Entry 7KI0 (electron microscopy, 2.50 A resolution); this record covers chains A and N of the 6 polymer chains in the assembly.

== Chain A ==
Protein: Guanine nucleotide-binding protein G(s) subunit alpha isoforms short
Source organism: Homo sapiens
UniProtKB: P63092 (GNAS2_HUMAN); residues 1-394 here = UniProt positions 1-394
Chain sequence (394 residues; numbered 1 to 394; the number before each row is that of its first residue):
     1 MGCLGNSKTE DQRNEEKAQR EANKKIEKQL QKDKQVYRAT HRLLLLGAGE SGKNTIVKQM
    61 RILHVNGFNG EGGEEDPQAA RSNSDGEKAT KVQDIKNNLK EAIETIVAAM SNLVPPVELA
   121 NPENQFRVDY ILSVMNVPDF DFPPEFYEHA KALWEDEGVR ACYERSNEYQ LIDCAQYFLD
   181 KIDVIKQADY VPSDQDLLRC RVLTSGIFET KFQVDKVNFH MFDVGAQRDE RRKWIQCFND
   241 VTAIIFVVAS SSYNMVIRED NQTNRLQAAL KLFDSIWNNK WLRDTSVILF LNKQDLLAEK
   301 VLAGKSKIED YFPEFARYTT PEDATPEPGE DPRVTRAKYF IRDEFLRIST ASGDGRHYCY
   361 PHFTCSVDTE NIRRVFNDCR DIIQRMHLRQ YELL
Unresolved in the structure: 1-10, 48-204, 250-263, 366-369
Differences from the reference sequence: conflict Asn54 (Ser in P63092), Ala226 (Gly in P63092), Ala268 (Glu in P63092), Lys271 (Asn in P63092), Asp274 (Lys in P63092), Lys280 (Arg in P63092), Asp284 (Thr in P63092), Thr285 (Ile in P63092), Ser366 (Ala in P63092)

== Chain N ==
Protein: Nb35
Source organism: Lama glama
Chain sequence (128 residues; numbered 1 to 128; the number before each row is that of its first residue):
     1 QVQLQESGGG LVQPGGSLRL SCAASGFTFS NYKMNWVRQA PGKGLEWVSD ISQSGASISY
    61 TGSVKGRFTI SRDNAKNTLY LQMNSLKPED TAVYYCARCP APFTRDCFDV TSTTYAYRGQ
   121 GTQVTVSS
Unresolved in the structure: 127-128
Disulfide bonds: Cys22-Cys96, Cys99-Cys107

== How chain A and chain N interact ==
Contacting residue pairs - 29 pairs, chain A then chain N:
  Arg228(A) - Thr114(N)  hydrogen bond
  Asp229(A) - Asp109(N)
  Asp229(A) - Ser112(N)  hydrogen bond (backbone-side chain)
  Asp229(A) - Thr113(N)  hydrogen bond
  Glu230(A) - Asp109(N)
  Glu230(A) - Ser112(N)
  Glu230(A) - Thr114(N)
  Glu230(A) - Tyr115(N)
  Arg231(A) - Asp109(N)  hydrogen bond (backbone-side chain)
  Arg232(A) - Pro100(N)
  Arg232(A) - Phe108(N)
  Arg232(A) - Asp109(N)  salt bridge
  Arg232(A) - Tyr115(N)
  Asn264(A) - Thr61(N)
  Gln267(A) - Thr61(N)
  Lys271(A) - Trp47(N)
  Lys271(A) - Asp50(N)  salt bridge
  Leu272(A) - Phe108(N)  hydrophobic
  Ser275(A) - Asp106(N)
  Ser275(A) - Cys107(N)
  Ser275(A) - Phe108(N)
  Asn278(A) - Arg105(N)  hydrogen bond
  Asn278(A) - Asp106(N)
  Asn279(A) - Asp106(N)  hydrogen bond
  Asp310(A) - Ser63(N)
  Tyr311(A) - Gly62(N)
  Tyr311(A) - Ser63(N)
  Pro313(A) - Gly62(N)
  Ser352(A) - Arg105(N)
Interface residues without a listed pair, chain A (19 interface residues in all): Ile235, Ile276, Glu314
Interface residues without a listed pair, chain N (21 interface residues in all): Lys43, Glu46, Ser59, Tyr60, Lys65, Tyr117

== In short ==
The interface between chain A and chain N involves 19 residues on one side and 21 on the other; the contacts
include 6 hydrogen bonds and 2 salt bridges. Polar contacts include Arg232(A)-Asp109(N), Lys271(A)-Asp50(N)
and Arg228(A)-Thr114(N).
Chain A is Guanine nucleotide-binding protein G(s) subunit alpha isoforms short (Homo sapiens) and chain N is
Nb35 (Lama glama); the structure, Semaglutide-bound Glucagon-Like Peptide-1 (GLP-1) Receptor in Complex with
Gs protein, was determined by electron microscopy together with 7KI1 from the same study.
